4WJ3 - chains B and C of the 10 polymer chains in the assembly; structure by X-ray diffraction, 3.71 A resolution.

Chain B:
Name: Aspartyl/glutamyl-tRNA(Asn/Gln) amidotransferase subunit B
Source organism: Pseudomonas aeruginosa PAO1
Notes: EC 6.3.5.-
Reference sequence: Q9HVT7 (GATB_PSEAE); residue numbers follow UniProt; this construct covers 1-403
Chain sequence (481 residues; numbered 1 to 481; the number before each row is that of its first residue; X marks 78 residues of unknown identity (built as UNK)):
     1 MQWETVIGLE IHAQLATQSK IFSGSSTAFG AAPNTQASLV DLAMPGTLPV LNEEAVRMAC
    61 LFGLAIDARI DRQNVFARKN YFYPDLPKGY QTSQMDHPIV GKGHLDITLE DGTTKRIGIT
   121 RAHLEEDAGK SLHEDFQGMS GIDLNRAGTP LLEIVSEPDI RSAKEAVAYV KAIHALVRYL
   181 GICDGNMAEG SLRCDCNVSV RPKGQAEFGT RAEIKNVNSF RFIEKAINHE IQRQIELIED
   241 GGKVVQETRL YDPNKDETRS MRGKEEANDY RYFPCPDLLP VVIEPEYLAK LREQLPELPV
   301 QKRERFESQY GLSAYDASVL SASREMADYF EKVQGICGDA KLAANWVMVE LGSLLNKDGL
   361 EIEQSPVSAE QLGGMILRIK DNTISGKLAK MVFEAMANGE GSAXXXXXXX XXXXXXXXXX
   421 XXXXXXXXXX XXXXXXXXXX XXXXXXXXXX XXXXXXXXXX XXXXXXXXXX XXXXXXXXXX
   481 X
Disordered / not traced: 1-2, 136-137, 404-410, 453, 469-481

Chain C:
Name: Glutamyl-tRNA(Gln) amidotransferase subunit C
Source organism: Pseudomonas aeruginosa PAO1
Notes: EC 6.3.5.-
Reference sequence: Q9HVT9 (GATC_PSEAE); numbering as in UniProt (aligned over 1-96)
Chain sequence (104 residues; numbered -7 to 96; the number before each row is that of its first residue; numbers below 1 keep their minus sign (Met-7 is residue -7)):
    -7 MGHHHHHHMA LERSDVEKIA HLARLGLSEA DLPRTTETLN NILGLIDQMQ AVDTSGVEPL
    53 AHPLEATQRL RPDAVTETDH RDAYQTIAPA VEEGLYLVPK VIES
Disordered / not traced: -7 to 0
Construct notes: expression tag (-7 to 0)

Chain B / chain C interface:
Contacting residue pairs (67; chain B residue first):
  Thr17(B) - Asp65(C)
  Gln18(B) - Asp65(C)  hydrogen bond (backbone-side chain)
  Gln18(B) - Val67(C)
  Ser19(B) - Arg63(C)  hydrogen bond
  Ser19(B) - Asp65(C)  hydrogen bond
  Ser19(B) - Ala66(C)
  Ser19(B) - Val67(C)
  Lys20(B) - Arg63(C)  hydrogen bond (backbone-side chain)
  Ile21(B) - Arg63(C)  hydrogen bond (backbone-side chain)
  Ser23(B) - Arg63(C)  hydrogen bond (backbone-side chain)
  Gly24(B) - Ala66(C)
  Gly24(B) - Val67(C)
  Gly24(B) - Thr68(C)  hydrogen bond (backbone-backbone)
  Ser25(B) - Val67(C)
  Ser26(B) - Val67(C)
  Pro33(B) - Arg73(C)  hydrogen bond (backbone-side chain)
  Pro33(B) - Leu87(C)  hydrophobic
  Asn34(B) - Tyr76(C)
  Asn34(B) - Gly86(C)
  Asn34(B) - Tyr88(C)
  Thr35(B) - Thr70(C)  hydrogen bond (backbone-side chain)
  Thr35(B) - Arg73(C)
  Ser38(B) - Glu69(C)
  Leu42(B) - Tyr88(C)
  Val50(B) - Arg61(C)
  Val50(B) - Arg63(C)  hydrogen bond (backbone-side chain)
  Leu51(B) - Arg61(C)
  Leu51(B) - Leu62(C)
  Leu51(B) - Arg63(C)  hydrogen bond (backbone-backbone)
  Asn52(B) - Arg63(C)
  Asn52(B) - Asp65(C)  hydrogen bond
  Glu53(B) - Leu62(C)
  Glu53(B) - Arg63(C)  hydrogen bond (backbone-backbone)
  Glu53(B) - Pro64(C)
  Glu54(B) - Asp65(C)
  Val56(B) - Leu62(C)  hydrophobic
  Phe82(B) - Leu14(C)
  Phe82(B) - Ala15(C)
  Phe82(B) - Arg16(C)
  Leu132(B) - Leu87(C)  hydrophobic
  Leu132(B) - Lys92(C)  hydrogen bond (backbone-side chain)
  Met139(B) - Leu89(C)  hydrophobic
  Met139(B) - Val90(C)
  Met139(B) - Lys92(C)
  Ser140(B) - Tyr88(C)
  Ser140(B) - Leu89(C)
  Ser140(B) - Val90(C)  hydrogen bond (side chain-backbone)
  Ser140(B) - Lys92(C)
  Gly141(B) - Leu87(C)
  Gly141(B) - Tyr88(C)
  Ile142(B) - Tyr88(C)  hydrogen bond (backbone-backbone)
  Ile142(B) - Val90(C)  hydrophobic
  Leu144(B) - Tyr88(C)  hydrophobic
  Arg271(B) - Leu14(C)
  Cys275(B) - His54(C)
  Pro276(B) - His54(C)  hydrogen bond (backbone-side chain)
  Leu278(B) - His54(C)  hydrogen bond (backbone-side chain)
  Leu279(B) - His54(C)
  Leu279(B) - Ala58(C)
  Leu279(B) - Thr59(C)
  Pro280(B) - His54(C)
  Pro280(B) - Thr59(C)
  Pro280(B) - Gln60(C)
  Val281(B) - Gln60(C)
  Val282(B) - Thr59(C)
  Val282(B) - Gln60(C)  hydrogen bond (backbone-side chain)
  Tyr287(B) - Gln60(C)  hydrogen bond
Other interface residues (no listed pair), chain B (43 interface residues in all): Phe22, Ala37, Pro84, Ser131, His133, Glu134, Asp269
Other interface residues (no listed pair), chain C (28 interface residues in all): Leu56, Glu85, Pro91

In short:
The interface between chain B and chain C involves 43 residues on one side and 28 on the other; the contacts
include 20 hydrogen bonds. Among the polar pairs are Gln18(B)-Asp65(C), Ser19(B)-Arg63(C) and
Ser19(B)-Asp65(C).
Chain B is Aspartyl/glutamyl-tRNA(Asn/Gln) amidotransferase subunit B and chain C is Glutamyl-tRNA(Gln)
amidotransferase subunit C, both from Pseudomonas aeruginosa PAO1; the structure, Crystal structure of the
asparagine transamidosome from Pseudomonas aeruginosa, was determined by X-ray diffraction together with 4WJ4
from the same study.
